Entry 3KK2 (X-ray diffraction, 2.90 A resolution); this record covers chains A and B of the 4 polymer chains in the assembly.

== Chain A ==
Protein: Reverse transcriptase p66 subunit
From: Human immunodeficiency virus type 1
Notes: EC 2.7.7.49
UniProt: P04585 (POL_HV1H2); residues 1-560 here correspond to UniProt positions 588-1147 (UniProt number = residue number + 587)
Amino-acid sequence (560 residues; each row starts with the number of its first residue):
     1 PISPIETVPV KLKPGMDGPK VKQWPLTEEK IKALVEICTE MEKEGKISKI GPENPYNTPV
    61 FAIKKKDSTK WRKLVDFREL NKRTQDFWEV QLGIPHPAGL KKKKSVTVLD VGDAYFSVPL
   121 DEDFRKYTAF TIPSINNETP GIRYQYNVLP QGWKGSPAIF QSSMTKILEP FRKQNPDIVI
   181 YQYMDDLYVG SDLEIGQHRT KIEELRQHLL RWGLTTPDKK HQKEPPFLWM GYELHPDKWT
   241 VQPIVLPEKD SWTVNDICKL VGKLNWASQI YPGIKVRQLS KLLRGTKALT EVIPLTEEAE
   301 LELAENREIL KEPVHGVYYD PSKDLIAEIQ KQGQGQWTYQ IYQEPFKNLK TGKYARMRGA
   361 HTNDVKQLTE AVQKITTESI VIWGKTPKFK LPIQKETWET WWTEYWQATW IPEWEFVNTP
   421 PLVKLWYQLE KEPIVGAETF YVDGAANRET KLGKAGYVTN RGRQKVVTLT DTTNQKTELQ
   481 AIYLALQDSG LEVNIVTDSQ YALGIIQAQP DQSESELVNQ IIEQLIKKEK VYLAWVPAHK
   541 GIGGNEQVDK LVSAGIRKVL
Disordered / not traced: 556-560
Construct notes: engineered mutation Cys258 (Gln845 in P04585), Ser280 (Cys867 in P04585)
Metal / ion sites: Mg2+ site 1: Asp110, Val111, Asp185 (together with 2'-deoxyadenosine 5'-triphosphate); Mg2+ site 2: Asp443, Glu478, Asp498
Small-molecule neighbours: 2'-deoxyadenosine 5'-triphosphate (DTP): Lys65, Lys70, Arg72, Leu74, Asp110, Val111, Gly112, Asp113, Ala114, Tyr115, Gln151, Met184, Asp185, Lys219
Curated features (UniProtKB/Swiss-Prot):
  - region: Phe227 to His235 (RT 'primer grip')
  - motif: Trp398 to Trp414 (Tryptophan repeat motif)
  - binding site (Mg(2+)): Asp110, Asp185, Asp186, Asp443, Glu478, Asp498, Asp549
  - site: Trp401 (Essential for RT p66/p51 heterodimerization), Trp414 (Essential for RT p66/p51 heterodimerization), Phe440, Tyr441 (Cleavage), Leu560 (Cleavage)

== Chain B ==
Protein: Reverse transcriptase p51 subunit
From: Human immunodeficiency virus type 1
Notes: EC 2.7.7.49
UniProt: P04585 (POL_HV1H2); residues 1-440 here correspond to UniProt positions 588-1027 (UniProt number = residue number + 587)
Amino-acid sequence (452 residues; each row starts with the number of its first residue; numbers below 1 keep their minus sign (Met-11 is residue -11)):
   -11 MGSSHHHHHH SSPISPIETV PVKLKPGMDG PKVKQWPLTE EKIKALVEIC TEMEKEGKIS
    49 KIGPENPYNT PVFAIKKKDS TKWRKLVDFR ELNKRTQDFW EVQLGIPHPA GLKKKKSVTV
   109 LDVGDAYFSV PLDEDFRKYT AFTIPSINNE TPGIRYQYNV LPQGWKGSPA IFQSSMTKIL
   169 EPFRKQNPDI VIYQYMDDLY VGSDLEIGQH RTKIEELRQH LLRWGLTTPD KKHQKEPPFL
   229 WMGYELHPDK WTVQPIVLPE KDSWTVNDIQ KLVGKLNWAS QIYPGIKVRQ LSKLLRGTKA
   289 LTEVIPLTEE AELELAENRE ILKEPVHGVY YDPSKDLIAE IQKQGQGQWT YQIYQEPFKN
   349 LKTGKYARMR GAHTNDVKQL TEAVQKITTE SIVIWGKTPK FKLPIQKETW ETWWTEYWQA
   409 TWIPEWEFVN TPPLVKLWYQ LEKEPIVGAE TF
Disordered / not traced: -11 to 3, 217-229, 431-440
Construct notes: expression tag (-11 to 0); engineered mutation Ser280 (Cys867 in P04585)
Curated features (UniProtKB/Swiss-Prot):
  - region: Phe227 to His235 (RT 'primer grip')
  - motif: Trp398 to Trp414 (Tryptophan repeat motif)
  - binding site (Mg(2+)): Asp110, Asp185, Asp186
  - site: Trp401 (Essential for RT p66/p51 heterodimerization), Trp414 (Essential for RT p66/p51 heterodimerization), Phe440 (Cleavage)

== How chain A and chain B interact ==
Contacting residue pairs (123):
  Val8(A) with Glu53(B)
  Pro9(A) with Glu53(B)
  Gln85(A) with Glu53(B), hydrogen bond (side chain-backbone)
  Asp86(A) with Lys20(B), salt bridge; Glu53(B)
  Phe87(A) with Pro52(B); Glu53(B)
  Trp88(A) with Lys20(B); Val21(B); Lys22(B); Pro52(B), hydrogen bond (backbone-backbone); Asn54(B), hydrogen bond (backbone-backbone); Pro55(B); Asn57(B); Thr131(B); Arg143(B)
  Val90(A) with Pro140(B); Gly141(B), hydrogen bond (backbone-backbone); Arg143(B)
  Leu92(A) with Pro133(B), hydrophobic; Asn137(B); Gly141(B)
  Gly93(A) with Asn137(B), hydrogen bond (backbone-side chain)
  Ile94(A) with Asn137(B)
  Pro95(A) with Asn136(B); Asn137(B)
  His96(A) with Asn136(B), hydrogen bond (backbone-side chain)
  Gly99(A) with Asn136(B)
  Leu100(A) with Asn136(B)
  Ala158(A) with Pro52(B)
  Gln161(A) with Pro140(B)
  Ser162(A) with Pro52(B)
  Thr165(A) with Pro140(B); Ile142(B)
  Arg172(A) with Thr139(B)
  Val179(A) with Glu138(B)
  Ile180(A) with Glu138(B)
  Tyr181(A) with Asn136(B), hydrogen bond; Glu138(B)
  Gln182(A) with Glu138(B), hydrogen bond (backbone-backbone); Pro140(B)
  Arg358(A) with Gln394(B), hydrogen bond; Glu396(B), salt bridge
  Gln373(A) with Gln394(B), hydrogen bond; Thr397(B), hydrogen bond; Thr400(B); Trp401(B)
  Thr376(A) with Thr400(B); Trp401(B)
  Thr377(A) with Pro25(B)
  Ile380(A) with Leu26(B)
  Val381(A) with Pro25(B), hydrophobic; Ile135(B); Asn136(B), hydrogen bond (backbone-backbone); Asn137(B)
  Ile382(A) with Ile135(B); Asn136(B)
  Gly384(A) with Thr27(B); Glu28(B), hydrogen bond (backbone-backbone)
  Trp402(A) with Lys331(B), hydrogen bond (backbone-side chain); Thr362(B); Asp364(B)
  Thr403(A) with Gln334(B)
  Tyr405(A) with Lys331(B), hydrogen bond (backbone-side chain)
  Trp406(A) with Lys331(B); Thr419(B), hydrogen bond (side chain-backbone); Pro421(B), hydrophobic; Lys424(B)
  Gln407(A) with Lys331(B), hydrogen bond (backbone-side chain); Pro392(B); Ile393(B); Val417(B), hydrogen bond (side chain-backbone); Asn418(B); Thr419(B), hydrogen bond (side chain-backbone)
  Ala408(A) with Trp337(B), hydrophobic; Asp364(B); Pro392(B), hydrogen bond (backbone-backbone); Ile393(B)
  Thr409(A) with Asp364(B), hydrogen bond (backbone-side chain)
  Trp410(A) with Asn363(B); Val365(B), hydrophobic; Trp401(B); Tyr405(B)
  Pro412(A) with Trp401(B), hydrophobic
  Lys431(A) with Lys259(B)
  Pro433(A) with Asn255(B); Leu289(B), hydrophobic; Thr290(B)
  Val435(A) with Thr290(B)
  Thr439(A) with Lys287(B); Ala288(B); Leu289(B), hydrogen bond (side chain-backbone)
  Tyr441(A) with Val254(B); Gln258(B), hydrogen bond; Lys287(B), hydrogen bond (side chain-backbone); Leu289(B)
  Val458(A) with Thr286(B)
  Thr459(A) with Thr286(B)
  Asn460(A) with Thr286(B); Lys287(B); Ala288(B)
  Asn494(A) with Leu289(B)
  Val496(A) with Gln258(B); Leu289(B), hydrophobic
  Gln500(A) with Leu422(B)
  Leu503(A) with Leu422(B), hydrophobic
  Gln507(A) with Pro421(B)
  Tyr532(A) with Asn255(B), hydrogen bond; Lys259(B), hydrogen bond; Leu289(B), hydrophobic
  Trp535(A) with Leu422(B), hydrophobic
  Pro537(A) with Gly262(B); Asn265(B)
  Lys540(A) with Asn265(B)
  Ile542(A) with Val261(B), hydrophobic; Ser280(B); Leu283(B), hydrophobic
  Gly543(A) with Leu283(B); Gly285(B)
  Gly544(A) with Gly285(B), hydrogen bond (backbone-backbone); Thr286(B)
  Gln547(A) with Gly285(B), hydrogen bond (side chain-backbone); Thr286(B)
Other interface residues (no listed pair), chain A (72 interface residues in all): Gln91, Ile159, Lys166, Val372, Trp383, Glu399, Ile434, Gly436, Gly504, Ala534, Val536
Other interface residues (no listed pair), chain B (68 interface residues in all): Lys49, Ile50, Gly51, Tyr56, Ile132, Ala360, Leu368, Pro420, Trp426

== In short ==
Chain A and chain B form an interface of 72 and 68 residues respectively, with 28 hydrogen bonds and 2 salt
bridges. Polar pairs include Asp86(A)-Lys20(B), Arg358(A)-Glu396(B) and Gln85(A)-Glu53(B). Chain A binds
2'-deoxyadenosine 5'-triphosphate.
Chain A is Reverse transcriptase p66 subunit and chain B is Reverse transcriptase p51 subunit, both from Human
immunodeficiency virus type 1; the structure, HIV-1 reverse transcriptase-DNA complex with dATP bound in the
nucleotide binding site, was determined by X-ray diffraction (same publication as 3KJV, 3KK1 and 3KK3).
